PDB entry 6G8N | X-ray diffraction, 3.00 A resolution | chains B and C of the 28 polymer chains in the assembly

Chain B:
Name: Proteasome subunit alpha type-3
From: Saccharomyces cerevisiae (strain ATCC 204508 / S288c)
Notes: EC 3.4.25.1
UniProt: P23638 (PSA3_YEAST); residues 0-257 here correspond to UniProt positions 1-258 (UniProt number = residue number + 1)
Sequence (258 residues; numbered 0 to 257; the number before each row is that of its first residue; numbering starts at 0):
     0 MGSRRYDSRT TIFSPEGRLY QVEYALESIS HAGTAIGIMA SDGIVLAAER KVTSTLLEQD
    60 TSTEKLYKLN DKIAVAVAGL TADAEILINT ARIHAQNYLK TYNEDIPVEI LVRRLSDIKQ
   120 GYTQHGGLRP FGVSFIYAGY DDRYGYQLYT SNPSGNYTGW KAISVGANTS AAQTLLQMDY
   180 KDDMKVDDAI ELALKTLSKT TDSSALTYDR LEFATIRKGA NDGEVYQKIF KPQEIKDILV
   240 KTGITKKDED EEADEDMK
Disordered / not traced: 0, 245-257
Swiss-Prot annotation at these positions:
  - cross-link (Glycyl lysine isopeptide (Lys-Gly)): Lys99 (interchain with G-Cter in ubiquitin), Lys198 (interchain with G-Cter in ubiquitin), Lys230 (interchain with G-Cter in ubiquitin)

Chain C:
Name: Proteasome subunit alpha type-4
From: Saccharomyces cerevisiae (strain ATCC 204508 / S288c)
Notes: EC 3.4.25.1
UniProt: P40303 (PSA4_YEAST); residues -1 to 252 here correspond to UniProt positions 1-254 (UniProt number = residue number + 2)
Sequence (254 residues; numbered -1 to 252; the number before each row is that of its first residue; numbers below 1 keep their minus sign (Met-1 is residue -1)):
    -1 MSGYDRALSI FSPDGHIFQV EYALEAVKRG TCAVGVKGKN CVVLGCERRS TLKLQDTRIT
    59 PSKVSKIDSH VVLSFSGLNA DSRILIEKAR VEAQSHRLTL EDPVTVEYLT RYVAGVQQRY
   119 TQSGGVRPFG VSTLIAGFDP RDDEPKLYQT EPSGIYSSWS AQTIGRNSKT VREFLEKNYD
   179 RKEPPATVEE CVKLTVRSLL EVVQTGAKNI EITVVKPDSD IVALSSEEIN QYVTQIEQEK
   239 QEQQEQDKKK KSNH
Disordered / not traced: -1 to 0, 241-252
Swiss-Prot annotation at these positions:
  - modified residue: Thr58 (Phosphothreonine)

Chain B / chain C interface:
Residue-residue contacts (76):
  Arg3(B) - Arg4(C)  hydrogen bond (backbone-side chain)
  Asp6(B) - Tyr2(C)  hydrogen bond
  Asp6(B) - Arg4(C)  salt bridge
  Arg8(B) - Tyr2(C)
  Arg8(B) - Arg4(C)
  Thr10(B) - Leu6(C)
  Thr10(B) - Arg125(C)
  Ile11(B) - Gln17(C)
  Phe12(B) - Gln17(C)  hydrogen bond (backbone-side chain)
  Phe12(B) - Tyr20(C)  hydrophobic
  Phe12(B) - Ala21(C)  hydrophobic
  Phe12(B) - Leu76(C)  hydrophobic
  Phe12(B) - Arg125(C)
  Phe12(B) - Pro126(C)
  Phe12(B) - Gly128(C)
  Ser13(B) - Tyr20(C)
  Pro14(B) - Tyr20(C)
  Pro14(B) - Glu23(C)
  Glu15(B) - Glu23(C)
  Glu15(B) - Arg27(C)  hydrogen bond (backbone-side chain)
  Gly16(B) - Tyr20(C)
  Gly16(B) - Glu23(C)
  Gly16(B) - Ala24(C)
  Gly16(B) - Arg27(C)  hydrogen bond (backbone-side chain)
  Arg17(B) - Arg27(C)
  Leu18(B) - Arg125(C)
  Met38(B) - Asp54(C)
  Met38(B) - Arg56(C)
  Arg112(B) - Arg81(C)
  Ser115(B) - Arg81(C)  hydrogen bond (backbone-side chain)
  Asp116(B) - Arg81(C)  salt bridge
  Asp116(B) - Ile82(C)
  Gln119(B) - Ala78(C)
  Gln119(B) - Asp79(C)
  Gln119(B) - Ile82(C)
  Thr122(B) - Arg125(C)  hydrogen bond (backbone-side chain)
  Gln123(B) - Asp79(C)
  Gln123(B) - Tyr118(C)
  Gln123(B) - Gly123(C)
  Gln123(B) - Val124(C)
  Gln123(B) - Arg125(C)  hydrogen bond (backbone-backbone)
  Gln123(B) - Phe127(C)
  His124(B) - Gly123(C)
  His124(B) - Val124(C)
  Gly125(B) - Tyr2(C)
  Gly125(B) - Gly123(C)
  Gly126(B) - Tyr2(C)
  Tyr143(B) - Arg56(C)  hydrogen bond (backbone-side chain)
  Tyr143(B) - Ile57(C)  hydrophobic
  Tyr145(B) - Arg56(C)  hydrogen bond (backbone-side chain)
  Gln146(B) - Ile57(C)
  Leu147(B) - Ile57(C)
  Tyr148(B) - Ile57(C)
  Ser153(B) - Ala78(C)
  Gly154(B) - Ala78(C)
  Gly154(B) - Arg81(C)  hydrogen bond (backbone-side chain)
  Asn155(B) - Asn77(C)
  Asn155(B) - Ala78(C)
  Tyr156(B) - Pro59(C)  hydrophobic
  Tyr156(B) - Arg81(C)
  Gly158(B) - Gln53(C)
  Gly158(B) - Asp54(C)  hydrogen bond (backbone-backbone)
  Gly158(B) - Ile57(C)
  Gly158(B) - Thr58(C)  hydrogen bond (backbone-side chain)
  Trp159(B) - Leu50(C)  hydrophobic
  Trp159(B) - Lys51(C)
  Trp159(B) - Leu52(C)
  Trp159(B) - Gln53(C)
  Trp159(B) - Asp54(C)
  Lys160(B) - Leu52(C)  hydrogen bond (backbone-backbone)
  Lys160(B) - Gln53(C)
  Lys160(B) - Asp54(C)
  Ala161(B) - Leu52(C)
  Gln172(B) - Leu52(C)
  Leu175(B) - Leu52(C)
  Gln176(B) - Leu52(C)
Also at the interface, not in a pair above, chain B (41 interface residues in all): Glu108, Thr157, Tyr179

Summary:
The interface between chain B and chain C involves 41 residues on one side and 31 on the other; the contacts
include 14 hydrogen bonds and 2 salt bridges. Among the polar pairs are Asp6(B)-Arg4(C), Asp116(B)-Arg81(C)
and Arg3(B)-Arg4(C).
Chain B is Proteasome subunit alpha type-3 and chain C is Proteasome subunit alpha type-4, both from
Saccharomyces cerevisiae (strain ATCC 204508 / S288c); the structure, Yeast 20S proteasome in complex with
Cystargolide B Derivative 2, was determined by X-ray diffraction (same publication as 6G7F and 6G8M).
